Entry 5IZQ (X-ray diffraction, 3.60 A resolution); this record covers chain A.

# Chain A
Name: Folate receptor alpha
Source organism: Homo sapiens
Reference sequence: P15328 (FOLR1_HUMAN); residues -21 to 213 here correspond to UniProt positions 1-235 (UniProt number = residue number + 22)
Chain sequence (238 residues; numbered -21 to 216; the number before each row is that of its first residue; numbers below 1 keep their minus sign (Met-21 is residue -21)):
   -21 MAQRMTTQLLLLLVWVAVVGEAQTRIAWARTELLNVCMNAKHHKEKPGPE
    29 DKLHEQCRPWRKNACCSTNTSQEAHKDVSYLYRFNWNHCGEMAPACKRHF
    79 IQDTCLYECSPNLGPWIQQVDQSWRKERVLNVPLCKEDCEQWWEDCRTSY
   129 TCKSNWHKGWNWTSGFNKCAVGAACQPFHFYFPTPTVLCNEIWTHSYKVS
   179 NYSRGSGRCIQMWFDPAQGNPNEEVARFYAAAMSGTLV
Disordered / not traced: -21 to 7, 215-216
Disulfides: Cys15-Cys43, Cys35-Cys83, Cys44-Cys87, Cys67-Cys153, Cys74-Cys124, Cys113-Cys187, Cys117-Cys167, Cys130-Cys147
Sequence notes: expression tag (214-216)
Small-molecule neighbours: antifolate AGF183 (83A; N-(4-{[2-(2-amino-4-oxo-4,7-dihydro-3H-pyrrolo[2,3-d]pyrimidin-6-yl)ethyl]amino}benzene-1-carbonyl)-L-glutamic acid): Tyr60, Phe62, Asp81, Tyr85, Gln100, Ser101, Trp102, Arg103, Arg106, Val107, Trp134, His135, Lys136, Gly137, Trp138, Trp140, Trp171, Ser174, Tyr175
UniProt features mapped onto this chain:
  - binding site (folate): Asp81, Tyr85, Trp102 to Arg106, His135 to Trp140, Ser174
  - lipidation: Ser212 (GPI-anchor amidated serine)
  - glycosylation (N-linked (GlcNAc...) asparagine): Asn47, Asn139, Asn179
What the authors report for this chain:
  - binding site for antifolate AGF183: Tyr60, Asp81, Tyr85, Trp102, Arg103, Arg106, His135, Lys136, Trp138, Trp140, Ser174, Tyr175

# Summary
Chain A binds antifolate AGF183. UniProt lists 14 folate-binding residues. The paper reports a binding site
for antifolate AGF183 at Tyr60, Asp81 and Tyr85 among others.
Chain A is Folate receptor alpha (Homo sapiens); the structure, Crystal structure of human folate receptor
alpha in complex with novel antifolate AGF183, was determined by X-ray diffraction together with 5J9F from the
same study.
